6MPH - chains C and H of the 24 polymer chains in the assembly; structure by electron microscopy, 3.80 A resolution.

Chain C:
Molecule: Envelope glycoprotein gp120
Source organism: Human immunodeficiency virus 1
Reference sequence: Q2N0S6 (Q2N0S6_9HIV1); the construct lacks a stretch of the UniProt sequence and is renumbered around it, so the offset changes along the chain: 31-141 = UniProt 30-140; 150-185 = UniProt 141-176; 187-309 = UniProt 186-308; 312-321 = UniProt 309-318; 2 more segments
Chain sequence (473 residues; numbered 31 to 505 plus 10 insertion-coded residues; 12 numbers in that range are skipped by the numbering (no residue carries them; nothing is unmodelled there); the number before each row is that of its first residue; a row labelled like 185A-185I holds insertion residues (185A, then the next letters in order)):
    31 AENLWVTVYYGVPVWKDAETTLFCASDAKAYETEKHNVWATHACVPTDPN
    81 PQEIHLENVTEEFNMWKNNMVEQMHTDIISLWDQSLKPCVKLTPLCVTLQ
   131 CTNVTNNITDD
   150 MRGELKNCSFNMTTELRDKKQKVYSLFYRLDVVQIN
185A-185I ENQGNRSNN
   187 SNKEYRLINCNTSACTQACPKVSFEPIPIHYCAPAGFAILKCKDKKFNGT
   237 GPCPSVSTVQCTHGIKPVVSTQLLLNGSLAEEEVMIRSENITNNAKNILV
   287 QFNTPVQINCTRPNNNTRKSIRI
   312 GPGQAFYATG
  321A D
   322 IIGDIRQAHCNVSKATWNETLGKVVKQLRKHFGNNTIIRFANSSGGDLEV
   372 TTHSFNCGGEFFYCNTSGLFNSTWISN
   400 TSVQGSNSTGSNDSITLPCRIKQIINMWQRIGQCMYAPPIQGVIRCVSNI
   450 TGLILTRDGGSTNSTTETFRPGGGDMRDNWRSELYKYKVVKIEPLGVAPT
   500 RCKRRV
Not modelled in the structure: 185A-185I, 400-410
Sequence notes: conflict Cys201 (Ile200 in Q2N0S6), Asn332 (Thr330 in Q2N0S6), Cys433 (Ala430 in Q2N0S6), Cys501 (Ala498 in Q2N0S6)
Disulfide bonds: Cys54-Cys74, Cys119-Cys205, Cys126-Cys196, Cys131-Cys157, Cys201-Cys433, Cys218-Cys247, Cys228-Cys239, Cys296-Cys331, Cys378-Cys445, Cys385-Cys418
Covalent attachments: N-acetylglucosamine (NAG) linked to Asn88, Asn160, Asn295, Asn339, Asn363, Asn386, Asn392; glycan linked to Asn332

Chain H:
Molecule: DF1W-a.01 heavy chain
Source organism: Macaca mulatta
Chain sequence (118 residues; each row starts with the number of its first residue; a row labelled like 82A-82C holds insertion residues (82A, then the next letters in order)):
     1 QVQLVESGPGLVRPSETLSLTCAVSGASIRT
   31A K
    32 AWWSWIRQPPGKGLEWIGYVS
   52A G
    53 GWDLPNYNPSLKNRVIILKDTSLNQFSLRL
82A-82C TSV
    83 TAADTALYYCAREGPEDFDVWGPGFLVTVSS
Disulfide bonds: Cys22-Cys92

Chain C / chain H interface:
Pairs across the interface (10; chain C residue first):
  Asn80(C) with Ser28(H), hydrogen bond (backbone-side chain); Asn76(H), hydrogen bond
  Pro81(C) with Ser28(H), hydrogen bond (backbone-side chain)
  Gln82(C) with Arg30(H)
  Glu83(C) with Ser28(H); Arg30(H)
  Ile84(C) with Arg30(H); Thr31(H); Lys31A(H)
  Glu87(C) with Lys31A(H), salt bridge
Other interface residues (no listed pair), chain C (7 interface residues in all): His85
Other interface residues (no listed pair), chain H (8 interface residues in all): Ala27, Ile29, Thr73

Summary:
7 residues of chain C and 8 residues of chain H are in contact, with 3 hydrogen bonds and 1 salt bridge. Among
the polar pairs are Glu87(C)-Lys31A(H), Asn80(C)-Ser28(H) and Asn80(C)-Asn76(H). Covalently linked
N-acetylglucosamine: at Asn88(C), Asn160(C), Asn295(C), Asn339(C), Asn363(C) and Asn386(C) and 1 more.
Here chain C is Envelope glycoprotein gp120 (Human immunodeficiency virus 1) and chain H is DF1W-a.01 heavy
chain (Macaca mulatta). Entry 6MPH (Cryo-EM structure at 3.8 A resolution of HIV-1 fusion peptide-directed
antibody, DF1W-a.01, elicited by vaccination of ...) was determined by electron microscopy, deposited together
with 6MQC, 6MQE, 6MQM, 6MQR, 6N16, 6N1V and 4 further entries.
